7LAE - chains A and B; structure by X-ray diffraction, 2.97 A resolution.

[Chain A]
Molecule: Myeloperoxidase light chain
From: Homo sapiens
Notes: EC 1.11.2.2
Reference sequence: P05164 (PERM_HUMAN); residues 1-105 here correspond to UniProt positions 167-271 (UniProt number = residue number + 166)
Amino-acid sequence (105 residues; row label = number of the first residue in the row):
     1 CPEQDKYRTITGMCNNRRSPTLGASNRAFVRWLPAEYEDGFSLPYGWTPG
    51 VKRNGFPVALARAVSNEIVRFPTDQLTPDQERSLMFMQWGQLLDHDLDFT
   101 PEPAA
Disordered / not traced: 104-105
Bound ions: Ca2+: Asp-96 (shared with Thr-168(B), Phe-170(B), Asp-172(B), Ser-174(B) of chain B)
Small-molecule neighbours:
  - heme (HEM): Met-87, Gly-90, Gln-91, Asp-94, Asp-98, Phe-99, Thr-100
  - XRV (7-{[1-(4-fluorophenyl)-1H-pyrazol-4-yl]methyl}-1H-[1,2,3]triazolo[4,5-b]pyridin-5-amine): Gln-91, His-95, Phe-99

[Chain B]
Molecule: Isoform H14 of Myeloperoxidase
From: Homo sapiens
Notes: EC 1.11.2.2
Reference sequence: P05164 (PERM_HUMAN), isoform P05164-2; residues 113-578 here correspond to UniProt positions 184-649 (UniProt number = residue number + 71)
Amino-acid sequence (466 residues; each row starts with the number of its first residue):
   113 VNCETSCVQQPPCFPLKIPPNDPRIKNQADCIPFFRSCPACPGSNITIRN
   163 QINALTSFVDASMVYGSEEPLARNLRNMSNQLGLLAVNQRFQDNGRALLP
   213 FDNLHDDPCLLTNRSARIPCFLAGDTRSSEMPELTSMHTLLLREHNRLAT
   263 ELKSLNPRWDGERLYQEARKIVGAMVQIITYRDYLPLVLGPTAMRKYLPT
   313 YRSYNDSVDPRIANVFTNAFRYGHTLIQPFMFRLDNRYQPMEPNPRVPLS
   363 RVFFASWRVVLEGGIDPILRGLMATPAKLNRQNQIAVDEIRERLFEQVMR
   413 IGLDLPALNMQRSRDHGLPGYNAWRRFCGLPQPETVGQLGTVLRNLKLAR
   463 KLMEQYGTPNNIDIWMGGVSEPLKRKGRVGPLLACIIGTQFRKLRDGDRF
   513 WWENEGVFSMQQRQALAQISLPRIICDNTGITTVSKNNIFMSNSYPRDFV
   563 NCSTLPALNLASWREA
Disordered / not traced: 113, 578
Disulfide bonds: Cys-115/Cys-125, Cys-119/Cys-143, Cys-221/Cys-232, Cys-440/Cys-497
Covalently attached groups: N-acetylglucosamine (NAG) linked to Asn-189
Bound ions: Ca2+: Thr-168, Phe-170, Asp-172, Ser-174 (shared with Asp-96(A) of chain A); heme Fe near His-336 (its only coordinating residue here)
Small-molecule neighbours:
  - beta-D-mannopyranose (BMA): Tyr-309, Phe-439, Cys-440, Gly-441, Cys-497, Thr-501
  - alpha-L-fucopyranose (FUC): Val-320, Arg-504, Lys-505, Asp-508
  - heme (HEM): Arg-239, Glu-242, Met-243, Tyr-296, Thr-329, Phe-332, Arg-333, Tyr-334, Gly-335, His-336, Ile-339, Phe-365, Leu-406, Phe-407, Leu-417, Leu-420, Arg-424
  - alpha-D-mannopyranose (MAN), molecule 1: Lys-308, Cys-440, Gly-441
  - alpha-D-mannopyranose (MAN), molecule 2: Phe-439, Thr-501, Lys-505
  - N-acetylglucosamine (NAG; 2-acetamido-2-deoxy-beta-D-glucopyranose): Asn-225, Ser-227, Ala-228, Trp-369, Leu-373
  - XRV (7-{[1-(4-fluorophenyl)-1H-pyrazol-4-yl]methyl}-1H-[1,2,3]triazolo[4,5-b]pyridin-5-amine): Leu-216, Pro-220, Thr-238, Arg-239, Glu-242, Phe-366, Phe-407

[How chain A and chain B interact]
Residue-residue contacts - 293 pairs, chain A then chain B:
  Asp-5(A) / Arg-511(B)  salt bridge
  Asp-5(A) / Phe-512(B)
  Lys-6(A) / Lys-282(B)
  Lys-6(A) / Phe-512(B)
  Tyr-7(A) / Arg-275(B)  hydrogen bond
  Tyr-7(A) / Gln-278(B)
  Tyr-7(A) / Glu-279(B)  hydrogen bond
  Tyr-7(A) / Lys-282(B)
  Tyr-7(A) / Phe-512(B)
  Arg-8(A) / Phe-170(B)
  Arg-8(A) / Val-171(B)
  Arg-8(A) / Asp-172(B)
  Arg-8(A) / Arg-281(B)  hydrogen bond (backbone-side chain)
  Arg-8(A) / Gln-289(B)
  Arg-8(A) / Asp-510(B)  salt bridge
  Arg-8(A) / Phe-512(B)  hydrogen bond (side chain-backbone)
  Thr-9(A) / Arg-281(B)  hydrogen bond (backbone-side chain)
  Ile-10(A) / Thr-168(B)
  Ile-10(A) / Gly-178(B)
  Ile-10(A) / Ser-179(B)
  Ile-10(A) / Glu-180(B)
  Ile-10(A) / Glu-181(B)
  Ile-10(A) / Ala-184(B)  hydrophobic
  Ile-10(A) / Tyr-277(B)
  Ile-10(A) / Arg-281(B)
  Thr-11(A) / Thr-168(B)
  Thr-11(A) / Ser-179(B)
  Gly-12(A) / Thr-168(B)
  Cys-14(A) / Arg-511(B)  hydrogen bond (backbone-side chain)
  Asn-15(A) / Phe-170(B)
  Asn-15(A) / Tyr-316(B)  hydrogen bond (backbone-side chain)
  Asn-15(A) / Gly-509(B)
  Asn-15(A) / Asp-510(B)  hydrogen bond
  Asn-15(A) / Arg-511(B)  hydrogen bond (side chain-backbone)
  Asn-15(A) / Phe-512(B)
  Asn-16(A) / Tyr-316(B)  hydrogen bond
  Asn-16(A) / Asp-318(B)  hydrogen bond (side chain-backbone)
  Arg-17(A) / Arg-511(B)
  Arg-18(A) / Asp-318(B)  salt bridge
  Arg-18(A) / Ser-319(B)  hydrogen bond
  Leu-22(A) / Phe-170(B)
  Leu-22(A) / Asp-321(B)
  Leu-22(A) / Arg-323(B)
  Gly-23(A) / Thr-168(B)
  Gly-23(A) / Ser-169(B)  hydrogen bond (backbone-backbone)
  Gly-23(A) / Phe-170(B)
  Gly-23(A) / Arg-323(B)
  Ala-24(A) / Leu-167(B)
  Ser-25(A) / Asn-165(B)
  Ser-25(A) / Ala-166(B)
  Ser-25(A) / Leu-167(B)
  Ser-25(A) / Thr-168(B)
  Ser-25(A) / Ser-179(B)  hydrogen bond (side chain-backbone)
  Asn-26(A) / Ile-164(B)
  Asn-26(A) / Asn-165(B)  hydrogen bond (backbone-backbone)
  Asn-26(A) / Ala-166(B)
  Asn-26(A) / Glu-180(B)  hydrogen bond
  Arg-27(A) / Ile-164(B)
  Arg-27(A) / Asn-165(B)  hydrogen bond (backbone-backbone)
  Ala-28(A) / Ala-152(B)  hydrophobic
  Ala-28(A) / Asn-162(B)
  Ala-28(A) / Gln-163(B)
  Ala-28(A) / Arg-323(B)
  Phe-29(A) / Asn-162(B)  hydrogen bond (backbone-side chain)
  Phe-29(A) / Gln-163(B)  hydrogen bond (backbone-backbone)
  Phe-29(A) / Ile-164(B)
  Phe-29(A) / Asn-165(B)
  Phe-29(A) / Ile-324(B)
  Phe-29(A) / Asn-326(B)
  Phe-29(A) / Thr-329(B)
  Val-30(A) / Asp-321(B)
  Val-30(A) / Arg-323(B)
  Val-30(A) / Ile-324(B)  hydrogen bond (backbone-backbone)
  Val-30(A) / Ala-325(B)
  Val-30(A) / Asn-326(B)  hydrogen bond (backbone-backbone)
  Arg-31(A) / Arg-161(B)  hydrogen bond (side chain-backbone)
  Arg-31(A) / Asn-162(B)
  Arg-31(A) / Gln-163(B)
  Arg-31(A) / Asn-326(B)
  Arg-31(A) / His-428(B)  hydrogen bond (side chain-backbone)
  Arg-31(A) / Gly-429(B)
  Arg-31(A) / Leu-430(B)
  Trp-32(A) / Ala-325(B)  hydrophobic
  Trp-32(A) / Val-327(B)  hydrophobic
  Trp-32(A) / Trp-436(B)  hydrophobic
  Trp-32(A) / Phe-439(B)
  Trp-32(A) / Ile-498(B)
  Trp-32(A) / Thr-501(B)
  Trp-32(A) / Gln-502(B)
  Trp-32(A) / Lys-505(B)
  Leu-33(A) / Pro-431(B)  hydrophobic
  Leu-33(A) / Ala-435(B)
  Leu-33(A) / Trp-436(B)  hydrophobic
  Leu-33(A) / Phe-439(B)  hydrophobic
  Pro-34(A) / Pro-431(B)
  Ala-35(A) / Ile-160(B)  hydrophobic
  Ala-35(A) / Gly-429(B)
  Glu-36(A) / Gly-429(B)  hydrogen bond (backbone-backbone)
  Glu-36(A) / Pro-431(B)
  Tyr-37(A) / Arg-148(B)
  Tyr-37(A) / Arg-161(B)  hydrogen bond (side chain-backbone)
  Tyr-37(A) / Gln-163(B)  hydrogen bond
  Tyr-37(A) / Asp-427(B)  hydrogen bond (side chain-backbone)
  Tyr-37(A) / His-428(B)  hydrogen bond (side chain-backbone)
  Tyr-37(A) / Gly-429(B)
  Phe-41(A) / Ile-160(B)
  Phe-41(A) / Arg-161(B)  hydrogen bond (backbone-backbone)
  Ser-42(A) / Arg-148(B)  hydrogen bond (backbone-side chain)
  Ser-42(A) / Arg-161(B)
  Pro-44(A) / Phe-126(B)  hydrophobic
  Pro-44(A) / Arg-148(B)
  Pro-44(A) / Arg-426(B)
  Pro-44(A) / Asp-427(B)
  Tyr-45(A) / Phe-126(B)
  Tyr-45(A) / Arg-426(B)
  Gly-46(A) / Phe-126(B)
  Gly-46(A) / Lys-129(B)
  Trp-47(A) / Gln-121(B)
  Trp-47(A) / Cys-125(B)
  Trp-47(A) / Phe-126(B)  hydrophobic
  Arg-53(A) / Leu-430(B)  hydrogen bond (side chain-backbone)
  Arg-53(A) / Pro-431(B)
  Arg-53(A) / Gly-432(B)
  Arg-53(A) / Asn-473(B)  hydrogen bond (backbone-side chain)
  Asn-54(A) / Asn-472(B)
  Asn-54(A) / Asn-473(B)
  Phe-56(A) / Tyr-468(B)
  Phe-56(A) / Gly-469(B)
  Phe-56(A) / Thr-470(B)
  Phe-56(A) / Asn-473(B)
  Val-58(A) / Arg-426(B)
  Ala-59(A) / Arg-426(B)  hydrogen bond (backbone-side chain)
  Ala-59(A) / Gln-467(B)
  Leu-60(A) / Lys-129(B)
  Leu-60(A) / Pro-131(B)
  Ala-61(A) / Leu-128(B)  hydrophobic
  Ala-61(A) / Ala-419(B)
  Ala-61(A) / Met-422(B)
  Ala-61(A) / Arg-426(B)
  Arg-62(A) / Pro-131(B)
  Arg-62(A) / Asp-134(B)  salt bridge
  Arg-62(A) / Arg-136(B)
  Arg-62(A) / Ile-137(B)
  Arg-62(A) / Ile-144(B)
  Arg-62(A) / Arg-403(B)  hydrogen bond (side chain-backbone)
  Arg-62(A) / Glu-404(B)  salt bridge
  Arg-62(A) / Asp-416(B)  salt bridge
  Arg-62(A) / Ala-419(B)
  Ala-63(A) / Gln-467(B)
  Val-64(A) / Met-422(B)  hydrophobic
  Val-64(A) / Gln-467(B)
  Val-64(A) / Tyr-468(B)
  Val-64(A) / Met-478(B)  hydrophobic
  Ser-65(A) / Arg-403(B)  hydrogen bond (backbone-side chain)
  Ser-65(A) / Asp-416(B)  hydrogen bond
  Asn-66(A) / Pro-131(B)
  Asn-66(A) / Asp-134(B)  hydrogen bond
  Asn-66(A) / Pro-135(B)
  Asn-66(A) / Arg-403(B)  hydrogen bond
  Glu-67(A) / Lys-463(B)
  Glu-67(A) / Gln-467(B)
  Ile-68(A) / Leu-460(B)  hydrophobic
  Ile-68(A) / Lys-463(B)
  Ile-68(A) / Leu-464(B)
  Ile-68(A) / Met-478(B)  hydrophobic
  Val-69(A) / Ile-397(B)
  Val-69(A) / Ala-398(B)
  Val-69(A) / Arg-403(B)
  Val-69(A) / Pro-418(B)  hydrophobic
  Arg-70(A) / Pro-135(B)
  Arg-70(A) / Arg-403(B)
  Phe-71(A) / Lys-390(B)
  Phe-71(A) / Asn-395(B)
  Phe-71(A) / Gln-396(B)
  Phe-71(A) / Ile-397(B)
  Phe-71(A) / Ala-398(B)
  Phe-71(A) / Val-399(B)  hydrophobic
  Thr-73(A) / Pro-341(B)
  Gln-75(A) / Gln-396(B)  hydrogen bond (backbone-side chain)
  Leu-76(A) / Pro-341(B)
  Leu-76(A) / Lys-390(B)
  Leu-76(A) / Gln-396(B)
  Leu-76(A) / Val-399(B)  hydrophobic
  Thr-77(A) / Leu-391(B)  hydrogen bond (backbone-backbone)
  Thr-77(A) / Gln-396(B)  hydrogen bond
  Pro-78(A) / Ala-389(B)
  Asp-79(A) / Pro-388(B)
  Asp-79(A) / Ala-389(B)  hydrogen bond (backbone-backbone)
  Asp-79(A) / Leu-391(B)
  Asp-79(A) / Arg-490(B)  salt bridge
  Asp-79(A) / Asn-555(B)  hydrogen bond (backbone-side chain)
  Gln-80(A) / Asn-555(B)  hydrogen bond (backbone-side chain)
  Glu-81(A) / Arg-490(B)  salt bridge
  Glu-81(A) / Phe-552(B)
  Glu-81(A) / Met-553(B)
  Arg-82(A) / Leu-299(B)  hydrogen bond (side chain-backbone)
  Arg-82(A) / Pro-388(B)
  Arg-82(A) / Ala-389(B)  hydrogen bond (backbone-backbone)
  Arg-82(A) / Lys-488(B)  hydrogen bond (side chain-backbone)
  Arg-82(A) / Arg-490(B)
  Arg-82(A) / Phe-552(B)
  Arg-82(A) / Met-553(B)
  Ser-83(A) / Leu-384(B)
  Ser-83(A) / Met-385(B)
  Ser-83(A) / Thr-387(B)
  Ser-83(A) / Ala-389(B)
  Ser-83(A) / Ile-551(B)  hydrogen bond (side chain-backbone)
  Ser-83(A) / Phe-552(B)  hydrogen bond (backbone-backbone)
  Ser-83(A) / Ser-554(B)
  Ser-83(A) / Asn-555(B)
  Leu-84(A) / Leu-338(B)
  Leu-84(A) / Gln-340(B)
  Leu-84(A) / Phe-344(B)  hydrophobic
  Leu-84(A) / Leu-384(B)  hydrogen bond (backbone-backbone)
  Leu-84(A) / Thr-387(B)  hydrogen bond (backbone-backbone)
  Leu-84(A) / Pro-388(B)
  Leu-84(A) / Ala-389(B)
  Met-85(A) / Met-249(B)  hydrophobic
  Met-85(A) / Leu-384(B)  hydrogen bond (backbone-backbone)
  Met-85(A) / Phe-552(B)
  Phe-86(A) / Tyr-296(B)
  Phe-86(A) / Leu-299(B)
  Phe-86(A) / Val-300(B)  hydrophobic
  Phe-86(A) / Tyr-334(B)
  Phe-86(A) / Leu-338(B)  hydrophobic
  Phe-86(A) / Arg-490(B)
  Phe-86(A) / Phe-552(B)  hydrophobic
  Met-87(A) / Leu-338(B)
  Gln-88(A) / Met-243(B)
  Gln-88(A) / Glu-245(B)
  Gln-88(A) / Leu-246(B)
  Trp-89(A) / Met-249(B)  hydrophobic
  Trp-89(A) / Val-288(B)
  Trp-89(A) / Ile-291(B)  hydrophobic
  Trp-89(A) / Thr-292(B)  hydrogen bond
  Trp-89(A) / Tyr-296(B)
  Trp-89(A) / Phe-552(B)  hydrophobic
  Gly-90(A) / Tyr-296(B)
  Gly-90(A) / Phe-332(B)
  Gln-91(A) / Glu-242(B)  hydrogen bond
  Gln-91(A) / Leu-246(B)
  Leu-92(A) / Met-175(B)
  Leu-93(A) / Thr-292(B)
  Leu-93(A) / Tyr-296(B)  hydrophobic
  Leu-93(A) / Phe-503(B)  hydrophobic
  Asp-94(A) / Phe-332(B)
  His-95(A) / Leu-167(B)
  His-95(A) / Met-175(B)
  His-95(A) / Asp-237(B)  salt bridge
  His-95(A) / Arg-239(B)
  His-95(A) / Leu-246(B)
  Asp-96(A) / Thr-168(B)
  Asp-96(A) / Phe-170(B)
  Asp-96(A) / Val-171(B)
  Asp-96(A) / Asp-172(B)  hydrogen bond (side chain-backbone)
  Asp-96(A) / Ala-173(B)  hydrogen bond (side chain-backbone)
  Asp-96(A) / Ser-174(B)  hydrogen bond
  Asp-96(A) / Met-175(B)
  Asp-96(A) / Val-288(B)
  Leu-97(A) / Asn-165(B)  hydrogen bond (backbone-side chain)
  Leu-97(A) / Thr-168(B)
  Leu-97(A) / Ser-169(B)
  Leu-97(A) / Val-171(B)  hydrophobic
  Leu-97(A) / Ile-324(B)
  Leu-97(A) / Phe-328(B)  hydrophobic
  Leu-97(A) / Phe-503(B)  hydrophobic
  Leu-97(A) / Leu-506(B)  hydrophobic
  Asp-98(A) / Asn-165(B)
  Asp-98(A) / Leu-167(B)
  Asp-98(A) / Arg-239(B)  hydrogen bond (backbone-side chain)
  Asp-98(A) / Ile-324(B)
  Asp-98(A) / Phe-328(B)
  Asp-98(A) / Thr-329(B)
  Phe-99(A) / Ile-164(B)
  Phe-99(A) / Asn-165(B)  hydrogen bond (backbone-side chain)
  Phe-99(A) / Ala-166(B)  hydrogen bond (backbone-backbone)
  Phe-99(A) / Leu-167(B)  hydrophobic
  Phe-99(A) / Arg-239(B)
  Thr-100(A) / Ser-149(B)
  Thr-100(A) / Gln-163(B)
  Thr-100(A) / Ile-164(B)
  Thr-100(A) / His-428(B)
  Pro-101(A) / Ser-149(B)
  Pro-101(A) / Cys-150(B)  hydrogen bond (backbone-backbone)
  Pro-101(A) / Ile-164(B)
  Pro-101(A) / Ala-166(B)
  Glu-102(A) / Phe-147(B)
  Glu-102(A) / Cys-150(B)
  Glu-102(A) / Arg-424(B)  salt bridge
  Pro-103(A) / Pro-124(B)  hydrophobic
  Pro-103(A) / Phe-147(B)
  Pro-103(A) / Arg-148(B)
  Pro-103(A) / Cys-150(B)
Other interface residues (no listed pair), chain A (85 interface residues in all): Gly-40, Leu-43, Pro-57
Other interface residues (no listed pair), chain B (146 interface residues in all): Gln-122, Pro-123, Ile-130, Thr-159, Tyr-177, Thr-238, Val-320, Pro-322, Ile-339, Leu-381, Asp-400, Gln-423, Trp-477, Gly-489, Trp-513

[Overview]
85 residues of chain A face 146 of chain B across their interface, with 62 hydrogen bonds and 10 salt bridges.
Among the polar pairs are Asp-5(A)/Arg-511(B), Arg-8(A)/Asp-510(B) and Arg-18(A)/Asp-318(B). Heme and compound
XRV are bound between chain A and chain B.
Here chain A is Myeloperoxidase light chain and chain B is Isoform H14 of Myeloperoxidase, both from Homo
sapiens. Entry 7LAE (CRYSTAL STRUCTURE OF MYELOPEROXIDASE SUBFORM C (MPO) COMPLEX WITH Compound-4) was
determined by X-ray diffraction, deposited together with 7LAG, 7LAL and 7LAN.
